Entry 9NS9 (electron microscopy, 3.30 A resolution); this record covers chains A and B of the 5 polymer chains in the assembly.

== Chain A ==
Molecule: Guanine nucleotide-binding protein G(i) subunit alpha-1
Organism: Homo sapiens
Notes: EC 3.6.5.-
UniProt: P63096 (GNAI1_HUMAN); residues 1-354 here = UniProt positions 1-354
Chain sequence (354 residues; numbered 1 to 354; the number before each row is that of its first residue):
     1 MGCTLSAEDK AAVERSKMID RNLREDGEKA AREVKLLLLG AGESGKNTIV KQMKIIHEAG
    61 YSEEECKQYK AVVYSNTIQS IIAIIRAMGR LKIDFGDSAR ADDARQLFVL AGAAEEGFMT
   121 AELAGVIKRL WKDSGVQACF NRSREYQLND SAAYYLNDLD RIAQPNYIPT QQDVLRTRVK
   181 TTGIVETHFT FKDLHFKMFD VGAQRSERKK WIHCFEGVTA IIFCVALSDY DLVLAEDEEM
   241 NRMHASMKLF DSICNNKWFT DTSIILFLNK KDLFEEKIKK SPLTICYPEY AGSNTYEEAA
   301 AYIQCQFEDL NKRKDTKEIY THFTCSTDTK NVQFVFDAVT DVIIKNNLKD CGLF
Unresolved in the structure: 1-3, 55-181
Construct notes: engineered mutation Asn47 (Ser in P63096), Ala203 (Gly in P63096), Ala245 (Glu in P63096), Ser326 (Ala in P63096)
Swiss-Prot annotation at these positions:
  - region: Lys35 to Lys46, Thr48 (G1 motif), Asp173 to Thr181 (G2 motif), Phe196 to Gly202, Gln204, Arg205 (G3 motif), Ile265 to Asp272 (G4 motif), Thr324, Cys325, Thr327 to Thr329 (G5 motif)
  - binding site (GTP): Glu43 to Lys46, Thr48, Ser151, Leu175 to Thr181, Asp200 to Gly202, Gln204, Asn269 to Asp272
  - binding site (Mg(2+)): Thr181
  - modified residue: Arg178 (ADP-ribosylarginine), Gln204 (Deamidated glutamine), Cys351 (ADP-ribosylcysteine)
  - lipidation: Gly2 (N-myristoyl glycine), Cys3 (S-palmitoyl cysteine)
From the paper describing this entry:
  - post-translational modification sites: Cys351 (citing earlier work)

== Chain B ==
Molecule: Guanine nucleotide-binding protein G(I)/G(S)/G(T) subunit beta-1
Organism: Homo sapiens
UniProt: P62873 (GBB1_HUMAN); residue numbers follow UniProt; this construct covers 2-340
Chain sequence (376 residues; each row starts with the number of its first residue; numbers below 1 keep their minus sign (Met-9 is residue -9)):
    -9 MHHHHHHGSS GSELDQLRQE AEQLKNQIRD ARKACADATL SQITNNIDPV GRIQMRTRRT
    51 LRGHLAKIYA MHWGTDSRLL VSASQDGKLI IWDSYTTNKV HAIPLRSSWV MTCAYAPSGN
   111 YVACGGLDNI CSIYNLKTRE GNVRVSRELA GHTGYLSCCR FLDDNQIVTS SGDTTCALWD
   171 IETGQQTTTF TGHTGDVMSL SLAPDTRLFV SGACDASAKL WDVREGMCRQ TFTGHESDIN
   231 AICFFPNGNA FATGSDDATC RLFDLRADQE LMTYSHDNII CGITSVSFSK SGRLLLAGYD
   291 DFNCNVWDAL KADRAGVLAG HDNRVSCLGV TDDGMAVATG SWDSFLKIWN GSSGGGGSGG
   351 GGSSGVSGWR LFKKIS
Unresolved in the structure: -9 to 2, 344-366
Construct notes: initiating methionine (-9); expression tag (-8 to 1, 341-366)
Swiss-Prot annotation at these positions:
  - modified residue: Ser2 (N-acetylserine), His266 (Phosphohistidine)

== Interface between chain A and chain B ==
Contacting residue pairs (46; chain A residue first):
  Val13(A) with Asn88(B)
  Arg15(A) with Val90(B), hydrogen bond (side chain-backbone); His91(B)
  Ser16(A) with Asn88(B); Lys89(B)
  Ile19(A) with Lys89(B); Ala92(B), hydrophobic
  Asp20(A) with Lys89(B), salt bridge
  Leu23(A) with Gly53(B); Lys78(B); Ile80(B), hydrophobic; Lys89(B)
  Asp26(A) with Lys78(B), salt bridge
  Gly27(A) with Leu55(B)
  Lys35(A) with Trp99(B)
  Thr182(A) with Asn119(B)
  Gly183(A) with Leu117(B); Asn119(B)
  Ile184(A) with Trp99(B); Leu117(B)
  Phe199(A) with Trp99(B), hydrophobic
  Gln204(A) with Leu117(B), hydrogen bond (side chain-backbone); Asn119(B), hydrogen bond; Tyr145(B)
  Ser206(A) with Tyr145(B); Gly162(B), hydrogen bond (side chain-backbone); Asp186(B)
  Glu207(A) with Asp186(B), hydrogen bond (backbone-side chain)
  Lys210(A) with Tyr145(B); Met188(B); Cys204(B); Asp228(B); Asn230(B); Asp246(B), salt bridge
  Trp211(A) with Leu117(B), hydrophobic; Tyr145(B)
  His213(A) with Lys57(B); Tyr59(B), hydrogen bond (backbone-side chain); Trp332(B)
  Cys214(A) with Tyr59(B); Gln75(B); Trp99(B); Met101(B), hydrophobic
  Phe215(A) with Trp99(B), hydrophobic; Leu117(B), hydrophobic
  Glu216(A) with Lys57(B), salt bridge
Interface residues without a listed pair, chain A (25 interface residues in all): Ala12, Ala30, Trp258
Interface residues without a listed pair, chain B (30 interface residues in all): Asp76, Thr87, Thr143, Gly144, Arg314

== Summary ==
25 residues of chain A face 30 of chain B across their interface; the contacts include 6 hydrogen bonds and 4
salt bridges. Polar contacts include Asp20(A)-Lys89(B), Asp26(A)-Lys78(B) and Lys210(A)-Asp246(B). From
UniProt: 21 GTP-binding residues and Mg2+-binding residue Thr181(A) on chain A. From the paper: a modification
site at Cys351(A).
Chain A is Guanine nucleotide-binding protein G(i) subunit alpha-1 and chain B is Guanine nucleotide-binding
protein G(I)/G(S)/G(T) subunit beta-1, both from Homo sapiens; the structure, Cryo-EM structure of Gi-coupled
FFA2 in complex with TUG-1375 and compound 187, was determined by electron microscopy together with 9CLW, 9CM3
and 9CM7 from the same study.
